Entry 7X2C (electron microscopy, 3.20 A resolution); this record covers chains B and D of the 5 polymer chains in the assembly.

[Chain B]
Protein: Guanine nucleotide-binding protein G(I)/G(S)/G(T) subunit beta-1
From: Homo sapiens
Reference sequence: P62873 (GBB1_HUMAN); residues 2-340 here = UniProt positions 2-340
Chain sequence (358 residues; each row starts with the number of its first residue; numbers below 1 keep their minus sign (Met-17 is residue -17)):
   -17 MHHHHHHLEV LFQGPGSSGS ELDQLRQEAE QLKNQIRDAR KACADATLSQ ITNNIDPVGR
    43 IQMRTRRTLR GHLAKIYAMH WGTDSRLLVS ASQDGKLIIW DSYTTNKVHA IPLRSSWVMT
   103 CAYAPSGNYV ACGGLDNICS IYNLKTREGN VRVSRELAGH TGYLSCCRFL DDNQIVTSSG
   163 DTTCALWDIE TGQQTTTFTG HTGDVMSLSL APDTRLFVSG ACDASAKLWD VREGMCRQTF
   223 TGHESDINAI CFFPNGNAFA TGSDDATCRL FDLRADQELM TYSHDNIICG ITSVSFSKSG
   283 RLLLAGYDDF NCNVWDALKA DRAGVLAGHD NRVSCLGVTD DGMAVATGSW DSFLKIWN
Unresolved in the structure: -17 to 1
Differences from the reference sequence: initiating methionine (-17); expression tag (-16 to 1)
Swiss-Prot annotation at these positions:
  - modified residue: Ser2 (N-acetylserine), His266 (Phosphohistidine)
  - natural variant: Leu30 (L30F: In MRD42; uncertain significance), Arg52 (R52G: In MRD42), Gly64 (G64V: In MRD42), Asp76 (D76E: In MRD42; D76G: In MRD42), Gly77 (G77S: In MRD42), Lys78 (K78R: In MRD42), Ile80 (I80N: In MRD42; I80T: In MRD42), His91 (H91R: In MRD42; uncertain significance), Ala92 (A92T: In MRD42), Pro94 (P94S: In MRD42), Leu95 (L95P: In MRD42), Arg96 (R96L: In MRD42), 5 further natural variant entries in UniProt

[Chain D]
Protein: Guanine nucleotide-binding protein G(I)/G(S)/G(O) subunit gamma-2
From: Homo sapiens
Reference sequence: P59768 (GBG2_HUMAN); residues 1-71 here = UniProt positions 1-71
Chain sequence (71 residues; numbered 1 to 71; the number before each row is that of its first residue):
     1 MASNNTASIA QARKLVEQLK MEANIDRIKV SKAAADLMAY CEAHAKEDPL LTPVPASENP
    61 FREKKFFSAI L
Unresolved in the structure: 1-7, 64-71
Differences from the reference sequence: engineered mutation Ser68 (Cys in P59768)
Swiss-Prot annotation at these positions:
  - modified residue: Ala2 (N-acetylalanine)

[Interface between chain B and chain D]
Contacting residue pairs (63; chain B residue first):
  Leu4(B) with Ser8(D)
  Leu7(B) with Val16(D)
  Glu10(B) with Val16(D)
  Ala11(B) with Leu19(D), hydrophobic
  Leu14(B) with Val16(D); Leu19(D), hydrophobic; Lys20(D)
  Ile18(B) with Ala23(D), hydrophobic; Arg27(D)
  Arg22(B) with Arg27(D)
  Cys25(B) with Arg27(D); Val30(D)
  Leu30(B) with Ala34(D), hydrophobic
  Ile33(B) with Ala34(D), hydrophobic
  Thr34(B) with Met38(D)
  Val40(B) with Leu51(D), hydrophobic
  Met45(B) with Leu50(D), hydrophobic
  Arg48(B) with Arg62(D)
  Arg49(B) with Pro60(D); Phe61(D)
  Ser84(B) with Phe61(D)
  Tyr85(B) with Pro60(D), hydrophobic; Phe61(D), hydrophobic
  Met217(B) with Met21(D), hydrophobic
  Cys218(B) with Gln18(D), hydrogen bond (backbone-side chain)
  Thr221(B) with Glu22(D)
  Phe235(B) with Leu37(D), hydrophobic; Tyr40(D), hydrophobic
  Pro236(B) with Tyr40(D), hydrogen bond (backbone-side chain)
  Asn237(B) with Tyr40(D)
  Asp254(B) with Ala33(D)
  Arg256(B) with Arg27(D); Ile28(D)
  Asp258(B) with Arg27(D), salt bridge
  Leu261(B) with Val30(D), hydrophobic
  Ser279(B) with Asp48(D), hydrogen bond; Leu50(D)
  Lys280(B) with Tyr40(D); His44(D); Glu47(D), salt bridge; Asp48(D), hydrogen bond (backbone-side chain)
  Ser281(B) with Tyr40(D); Cys41(D); His44(D); Asp48(D), hydrogen bond (backbone-side chain)
  Arg283(B) with Leu51(D)
  Leu284(B) with Leu51(D), hydrophobic
  Leu300(B) with Met38(D), hydrophobic; Cys41(D), hydrophobic
  Asp323(B) with Pro49(D)
  Gly324(B) with Pro49(D); Leu50(D)
  Met325(B) with Pro49(D), hydrophobic; Leu50(D); Val54(D), hydrophobic; Asn59(D); Pro60(D)
  Ala326(B) with Phe61(D), hydrophobic
  Val327(B) with Leu50(D), hydrophobic
  Ile338(B) with Phe61(D), hydrophobic
  Asn340(B) with Leu50(D); Asn59(D), hydrogen bond; Arg62(D)
Also at the interface, not in a pair above, chain B (52 interface residues in all): Ala21, Asp27, Ala28, Ile37, Ile43, Arg219, Gln220, Ala257, Gln259, Gly282, Leu286, Val320
Also at the interface, not in a pair above, chain D (37 interface residues in all): Ile9, Ala12, Arg13, Leu15, Ile25, Asp26, Ser31, Ala45, Glu58

[Overview]
The interface between chain B and chain D involves 52 residues on one side and 37 on the other, with 6
hydrogen bonds and 2 salt bridges. Polar contacts include Asp258(B)-Arg27(D), Lys280(B)-Glu47(D) and
Cys218(B)-Gln18(D).
Here chain B is Guanine nucleotide-binding protein G(I)/G(S)/G(T) subunit beta-1 and chain D is Guanine
nucleotide-binding protein G(I)/G(S)/G(O) subunit gamma-2, both from Homo sapiens. Entry 7X2C (Cryo-EM
structure of the fenoldopam-bound D1 dopamine receptor and mini-Gs complex) was determined by electron
microscopy, deposited together with 7X2D and 7X2F.
